PDB entry 3GFQ | X-ray diffraction, 3.00 A resolution | chains A and B

== Chain A (and B) ==
Protein: FMN-dependent NADPH-azoreductase
Source organism: Bacillus subtilis
Notes: EC 1.7.-.-; chain B of this document is another copy of the same molecule, construct and numbering; everything in this record applies to it too
UniProtKB: O07529 (AZR_BACSU); numbering as in UniProt (aligned over 1-174)
Chain sequence (174 residues; each row starts with the number of its first residue):
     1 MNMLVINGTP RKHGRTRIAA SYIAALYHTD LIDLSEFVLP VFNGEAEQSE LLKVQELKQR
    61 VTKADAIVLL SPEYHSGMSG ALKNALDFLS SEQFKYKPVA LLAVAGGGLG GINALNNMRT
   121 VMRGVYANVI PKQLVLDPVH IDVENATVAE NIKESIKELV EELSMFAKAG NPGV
Not modelled in the structure: 1-2, 171-174 (chain B: 1-2, 170-174)
Differences from the reference sequence: engineered mutation L109 (Lys in O07529)
Small-molecule neighbours: FMN (flavin mononucleotide): T9, R11, G14, R15, T16, R17, P72, E73, Y74, H75, S76, V104, A105, G106, G107, G110
Swiss-Prot annotation at these positions:
  - binding site (FMN): T9 to R11, R15, T16, E73 to S76, G106
What the authors report for this chain:
  - mutagenesis - K109L/D137L, K109L, D137L: decreased catalytic activity
  - mutagenesis - K109L/D137L, D137L: unchanged stability

== How chain A and chain B interact ==
Residue-residue contacts (54; chain A residue first):
  P10(A) - F42(B)
  P10(A) - N43(B)
  R11(A) - N43(B)
  R11(A) - G44(B)
  K12(A) - E45(B)
  H13(A) - N43(B)
  H13(A) - G44(B)  hydrogen bond (side chain-backbone)
  L39(A) - V41(B)
  V41(A) - L39(B)
  V41(A) - A81(B)  hydrophobic
  F42(A) - P10(B)
  F42(A) - Y74(B)  hydrophobic
  N43(A) - P10(B)
  N43(A) - R11(B)
  N43(A) - H13(B)
  G44(A) - R11(B)
  G44(A) - H13(B)  hydrogen bond (backbone-side chain)
  E45(A) - K12(B)
  E45(A) - H13(B)
  Y74(A) - F42(B)
  Y74(A) - K83(B)  hydrogen bond (backbone-side chain)
  Y74(A) - D87(B)
  H75(A) - L86(B)  hydrogen bond (side chain-backbone)
  H75(A) - D87(B)
  H75(A) - L89(B)  hydrogen bond (side chain-backbone)
  H75(A) - V121(B)
  H75(A) - V125(B)
  S76(A) - T120(B)
  S76(A) - V121(B)
  S76(A) - G124(B)
  M78(A) - K83(B)  hydrogen bond (backbone-side chain)
  S79(A) - D87(B)
  G80(A) - G80(B)
  G80(A) - K83(B)
  G80(A) - N84(B)
  G80(A) - D87(B)  hydrogen bond (backbone-side chain)
  A81(A) - V41(B)  hydrophobic
  K83(A) - Y74(B)  hydrogen bond (side chain-backbone)
  K83(A) - G77(B)
  K83(A) - M78(B)  hydrogen bond (side chain-backbone)
  K83(A) - G80(B)
  N84(A) - G80(B)
  L86(A) - H75(B)  hydrogen bond (backbone-side chain)
  D87(A) - Y74(B)
  D87(A) - H75(B)
  D87(A) - S79(B)
  D87(A) - G80(B)  hydrogen bond (side chain-backbone)
  L89(A) - H75(B)  hydrogen bond (backbone-side chain)
  N113(A) - T120(B)
  N117(A) - N117(B)
  T120(A) - S76(B)
  T120(A) - N113(B)
  V121(A) - H75(B)
  V125(A) - H75(B)
Other interface residues (no listed pair), chain A (30 interface residues in all): G77, S90, G124
Other interface residues (no listed pair), chain B (30 interface residues in all): S90

== Overview ==
The chain A/chain B interface involves 30 residues from each chain; the contacts include 12 hydrogen bonds.
Polar contacts include H13(A)-G44(B), Y74(A)-K83(B) and H75(A)-L86(B). Chain A binds flavin mononucleotide.
From the paper: K109L/D137L, K109L and D137L of chain A reduce catalytic activity; K109L/D137L and D137L of
chain A leave stability unchanged.
Both chains are FMN-dependent NADPH-azoreductase (Bacillus subtilis). Entry 3GFQ (Structure of YhdA, K109L
variant) was determined by X-ray diffraction, deposited together with 3GFR and 3GFS.
